PDB entry 8GPU | X-ray diffraction, 2.79 A resolution | chains A and L of the 18 polymer chains in the assembly

Chain A:
Protein: Envelope protein
From: Yellow fever virus
Reference sequence: Q89292 (Q89292_9FLAV); residue numbers follow UniProt; this construct covers 1-398
Chain sequence (398 residues; row label = number of the first residue in the row):
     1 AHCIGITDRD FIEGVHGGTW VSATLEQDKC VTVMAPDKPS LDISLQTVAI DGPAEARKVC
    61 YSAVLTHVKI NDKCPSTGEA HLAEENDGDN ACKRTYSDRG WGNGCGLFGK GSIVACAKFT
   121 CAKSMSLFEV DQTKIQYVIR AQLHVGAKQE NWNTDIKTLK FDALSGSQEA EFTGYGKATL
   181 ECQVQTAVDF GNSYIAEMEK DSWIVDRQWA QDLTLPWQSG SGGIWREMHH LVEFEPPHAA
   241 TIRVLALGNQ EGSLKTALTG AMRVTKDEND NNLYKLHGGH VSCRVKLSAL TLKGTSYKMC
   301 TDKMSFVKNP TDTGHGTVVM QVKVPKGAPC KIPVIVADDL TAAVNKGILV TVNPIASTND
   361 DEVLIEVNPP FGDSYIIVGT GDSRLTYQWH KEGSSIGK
Not modelled in the structure: 393-398
Disulfide bonds: Cys3-Cys30, Cys60-Cys121, Cys74-Cys105, Cys92-Cys116, Cys182-Cys283, Cys300-Cys330
Reported in the primary citation:
  - mutagenesis - W101R: unchanged binding to group 2 mAbs
  - mutagenesis - W101R: unchanged binding to YD6Fab_H

Chain L:
Protein: YD6Fab_L
From: Homo sapiens
Chain sequence (217 residues; each row starts with the number of its first residue):
     1 QAVLTQPASV SGSPGQSITI SCTGTGSNIE TYNLVSWYQR HPGKAPKLIL YEVSERPSGV
    61 SNRFSGSKSG NTASLTISGL QAEDEADYFC CSYADTNIFW VFGGGTHLTV LGQPKAAPSV
   121 TLFPPSSEEL QANKATLVCL ISDFYPGAVT VAWKADSSPV KAGVETTTPS KQSNNKYAAS
   181 SYLSLTPEQW KSHRSYSCQV THEGSTVEKT VAPTECS
Not modelled in the structure: 215-217
Disulfide bonds: Cys22-Cys90, Cys139-Cys198

How chain A and chain L interact:
Residue-residue contacts - 11 pairs, chain A then chain L:
  Val64(A) - Tyr32(L)  hydrophobic
  Leu65(A) - Tyr32(L)  hydrogen bond (backbone-side chain)
  Thr66(A) - Tyr32(L)
  Thr66(A) - Tyr93(L)
  His67(A) - Tyr93(L)  hydrogen bond
  His67(A) - Thr96(L)
  His67(A) - Phe99(L)
  His67(A) - Trp100(L)
  Lys118(A) - Leu34(L)
  Lys118(A) - Glu52(L)  salt bridge
  Thr120(A) - Tyr32(L)
Also at the interface, not in a pair above, chain L (8 interface residues in all): Thr31

In short:
Chain A and chain L form an interface of 6 and 8 residues respectively, with 2 hydrogen bonds and 1 salt
bridge. Polar pairs include Lys118(A)-Glu52(L), Leu65(A)-Tyr32(L) and His67(A)-Tyr93(L). The paper reports
that W101R of chain A leaves binding to group 2 mAbs unchanged; W101R of chain A leaves binding to YD6Fab_H
unchanged.
Here chain A is Envelope protein (Yellow fever virus) and chain L is YD6Fab_L (Homo sapiens). Entry 8GPU
(YFV_E_YD6Fab_prefusion) was determined by X-ray diffraction, deposited together with 8GPT.
